5FFR - chain A; structure by X-ray diffraction, 2.20 A resolution.

Chain A:
Molecule: Pulmonary surfactant-associated protein A
From: Rattus norvegicus
Notes: fragment: neck and carbohydrate recognition domain
Reference sequence: P08427 (SFTPA_RAT); residues 81-228 here correspond to UniProt positions 101-248 (UniProt number = residue number + 20)
Chain sequence (148 residues; row label = number of the first residue in the row):
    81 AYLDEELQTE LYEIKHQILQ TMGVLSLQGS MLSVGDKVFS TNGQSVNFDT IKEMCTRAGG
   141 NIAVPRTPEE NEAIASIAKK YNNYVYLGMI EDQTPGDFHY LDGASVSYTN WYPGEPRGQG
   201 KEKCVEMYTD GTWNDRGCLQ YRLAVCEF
Unresolved in the structure: 81-86
Sequence notes: engineered mutation Ser-187 (Asn207 in P08427)
Modified positions: Met-111 (methionine sulfoxide; SME); Met-134 (methionine sulfoxide; SME)
Curated features (UniProtKB/Swiss-Prot):
  - binding site (Ca(2+)): Glu-195, Arg-197, Asn-214, Asp-215
Disulfide bonds: Cys-135/Cys-226, Cys-204/Cys-218
Metal / ion sites: Na+: Glu-171, Glu-202, Asp-215; Ca2+: Glu-195, Glu-202, Asn-214, Asp-215
Residues lining bound ligands: phosphocholine (PC): Asn-162, Asn-163, Tyr-164, Arg-216, Gln-220, Arg-222
From the paper describing this entry:
  - binding site for phosphocholine: Tyr-164, Arg-216, Gln-220, Arg-222
  - mutagenesis - Y164A, Y221A: abolished binding to DPPC liposomes
  - mutagenesis - R216A, R222A: decreased binding to DPPC
  - mutagenesis - R216A, R222A: decreased binding to lipid A

Overview:
Chain A binds phosphocholine. The Na+ site is built by Glu-171, Glu-202 and Asp-215. Glu-195, Glu-202, Asn-214
and Asp-215 coordinate Ca2+. UniProt lists 4 Ca2+-binding residues. From the paper: a binding site for
phosphocholine at Tyr-164, Arg-216 and Gln-220 among others; Y164A and Y221A abolish binding to DPPC
liposomes; 4 substitutions were tested in all.
Chain A is Pulmonary surfactant-associated protein A (Rattus norvegicus); the structure, Crystal Structure of
Surfactant Protein-A complexed with phosphocholine, was determined by X-ray diffraction (same publication as
5FFS and 5FFT).
